Entry 4X62 (X-ray diffraction, 3.45 A resolution); this record covers chains A and I of the 23 polymer chains in the assembly.

== Chain A ==
Molecule: 16S rRNA
Source organism: Thermus thermophilus HB8
Sequence (1522 nucleotides; numbered 0 to 1544 plus 19 insertion-coded residues; 42 numbers in that range are skipped by the numbering (no residue carries them; nothing is unmodelled there); the number before each row is that of its first residue; a row labelled like 190A-190L holds insertion residues (190A, then the next letters in order); numbering starts at 0):
     0 UUUGUUGGAGAGUUUGAUCCUGGCUCAGGGUGAACGCUGGCGGCGUGCCU
    50 AAGACAUGCAAGUCGUGCGGG
    73 CCGCGGGGUUUU
    88 ACUCCG
    95 UGGUC
   101 AGCGGCGGACGGGUGAGUAACGCGUGGGU
  129A G
   130 ACCUACCCGGAAGAGGGGGACAACCCGGGGAAACUCGGGCUAAUCCCCCA
   180 UGUGGACCCGC
190A-190L CCCUUGGGGUGU
   191 GUCCAAAGGGCUUU
   216 GCCCGCUUCCGGAUGGGCCCGCGUCCCAUCAGCUAGUUGGUGGGGUAAUG
   266 GCCCACCAAGGCGACGACGGGUAGCCGGUCUGAGAGGAUGGCCGGCCACA
   316 GGGGCACUGAGACACGGGCCCCACUCCUACGGGAGGCAGCAGUUAGGAAU
   366 CUUCCGCAAUGGGCGCAAGCCUGACGGAGCGACGCCGCUUGGAGGAAGAA
   416 GCCCUUCGGGGUGUAAACUCCUGAA
   442 CCCGGGACGAAACCCCCGACGA
   474 GGGGACUGACGGUACCGGG
   494 GUAAUAGCGCCGGCCAACUCCGUGCCAGCAGCCGCGGUAAUACGGAGGGC
   544 GCGAGCGUUACCCGGAUUCACUGGGCGUAAAGGGCGUGUAGGCGGCCUGG
   594 GGCGUCCCAUGUGAAAGACCACGGCUCAACCGUGGGGGAGCGUGGGAUAC
   644 GCUCAGGCUAGACGGUGGGAGAGGGUGGUGGAAUUCCCGGAGUAGCGGUG
   694 AAAUGCGCAGAUACCGGGAGGAACGCCGAUGGCGAAGGCAGCCACCUGGU
   744 CCACCCGUGACGCUGAGGCGCGAAAGCGUGGGGAGCAAACCGGAUUAGAU
   794 ACCCGGGUAGUCCACGCCCUAAACGAUGCGCGCUAGGUCUCUGGGUCU
   848 CCUGGGGGCCGAAGCUAACGCGUUAAGCGCGCCGCCUGGGGAGUACGGCC
   898 GCAAGGCUGAAACUCAAAGGAAUUGACGGGGGCCCGCACAAGCGGUGGAG
   948 CAUGUGGUUUAAUUCGAAGXAACGCGAAGAACCUUACCAGGCCUUGACAU
   998 GCUAGG
 1003A G
  1004 AACCCGGGUGAAAGCCUGGGGUGCCCC
1030A-1030D GCGA
  1031 GGGGAGCCCUAGCACAGGUGCUGCAUGGCCGUCGUCAGCUCGUGCCGUGA
  1081 GGUGUUGGGUUAAGUCCCGCAACGAGCGCAACCCCCGCCGUUAGUUGCCA
  1131 GCGGUUCGGCCGGGCACUCUAACGGGACUGCCCGCGAAA
  1171 GCGGGAGGAAGGAGGGGACGACGUCUGGUCAGCAUGGCCCUUACGGCCUG
  1221 GGCGACACACGUGCUACAAUGCCCACUACAAAGCGAUGCCACCCGGCAAC
  1271 GGGGAGCUAAUCGCAAAAAGGUGGGCCCAGUUCGGAUUGGGGUCUGCAAC
  1321 CCGACCCCAUGAAGCCGGAAUCGCUAGUAAUCGCGGAUCAG
 1361A C
  1362 CAUGCCGCGGUGAAUACGUUCCCGGGCCUUGUACACACXGCCXGUXACGC
  1412 CAUGGGAGCGGGCUCUACCCGAAGUCGCCGGG
  1446 AGCCUACGGG
  1459 CAGGCGCCGAGGGUAGGGCCCGUGACUGGGGCGAAGUCGUAACAAGGUAG
  1509 CUGUACCGGAAGGUGCGGCUGGAUCCACUCCUUUCU
Unresolved in the structure: 0-4, 1534-1538
Sequence notes: conflict C1534 (A132811 in 55771382), A1535 (C132812 in 55771382)
Modified residues: PSU (pseudouridine-5'-monophosphate) at position 516, 7MG (7N-methyl-8-hydroguanosine-5'-monophosphate) at position 527, M2G (N2-dimethylguanosine-5'-monophosphate) at position 966, 5MC (5-methylcytidine-5'-monophosphate) at position 967, 2MG (2N-methylguanosine-5'-monophosphate) at position 1207, 5MC (5-methylcytidine-5'-monophosphate) at position 1400, 4OC (4n,o2'-methylcytidine-5'-monophosphate) at position 1402, 5MC (5-methylcytidine-5'-monophosphate) at position 1404, 5MC (5-methylcytidine-5'-monophosphate) at position 1407, UR3 (3-methyluridine-5'-monophoshate) at position 1498, MA6 (6N-dimethyladenosine-5'-monophoshate) at position 1518, MA6 (6N-dimethyladenosine-5'-monophoshate) at position 1519, PSU (pseudouridine-5'-monophosphate) at position 1540, PSU (pseudouridine-5'-monophosphate) at position 1541
Bound ions: Mg2+ site 1 near U5 (its only coordinating residue here); K+ site 1 near U14 (its only coordinating residue here); Mg2+ site 2: G15, U920; Mg2+ site 3 near G21 (its only coordinating residue here); Mg2+ site 4 near G28 (its only coordinating residue here); Mg2+ site 5 near U37 (its only coordinating residue here); Mg2+ site 6 near C48 (its only coordinating residue here); Mg2+ site 7 near A53 (its only coordinating residue here); Mg2+ site 8: G61, U62; Mg2+ site 9: G70, U98; Mg2+ site 10: U83, C1543; Mg2+ site 11 near G107 (its only coordinating residue here); 94 more Mg2+ sites not listed; 13 more K+ sites not listed
Ligand contacts:
  - paromomycin (PAR), molecule 1: G31, C47, C48, A50, A51, G52, A53, G113, U114, G115, A353, C355, A356, U358, U359, A360, G361, U365, C366
  - paromomycin (PAR), molecule 2: G567, G568, C569, G575, G821, C822, C862, U863, G874, C875
  - paromomycin (PAR), molecule 3: G610, A611, C613, A614, A622, C623, C624, G625, U626
  - paromomycin (PAR), molecule 4: G661, G662, A663, G664, A665, G666, G667, U740, G741, G742, U743
  - paromomycin (PAR), molecule 5: U669, G670, G671, U672, G673, G714, A715, A716, C717, G734, C735, C805, C806
  - paromomycin (PAR), molecule 6: 5MC_1404, G1405, U1406, 5MC_1407, A1408, C1409, G1489, C1490, G1491, A1492, A1493, G1494, U1495, C1496

== Chain I ==
Name: 30S ribosomal protein S9
Source organism: Thermus thermophilus (strain HB8 / ATCC 27634 / DSM 579)
Reference sequence: P80374 (RS9_THET8); residue numbers follow UniProt; this construct covers 2-128
Amino-acid sequence (127 residues; each row starts with the number of its first residue):
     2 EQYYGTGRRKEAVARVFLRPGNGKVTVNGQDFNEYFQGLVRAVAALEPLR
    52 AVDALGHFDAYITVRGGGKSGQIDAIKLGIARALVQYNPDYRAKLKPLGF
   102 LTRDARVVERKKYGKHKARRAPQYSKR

== Interface between chain A and chain I ==
Pairs across the interface (108; chain A residue first):
  G941(A) with Arg121(I), base contact
  G942(A) with Gln124(I), base contact
  U943(A) with Gln124(I), hydrogen bond to the sugar
  M2G_966(A) with Lys127(I), sugar contact
  C970(A) with Ser126(I), hydrogen bond to the base
  C1116(A) with Val108(I), sugar contact
  G1117(A) with Arg104(I), hydrogen bond to the phosphate; Ala106(I), sugar contact
  C1118(A) with Arg9(I), salt bridge to the phosphate; Arg83(I), hydrogen bond to the phosphate; Arg104(I), salt bridge to the phosphate
  C1119(A) with Arg9(I), salt bridge to the phosphate; Arg83(I), salt bridge to the phosphate
  G1127(A) with Arg16(I), hydrogen bond to the sugar
  C1128(A) with Arg16(I), hydrogen bond to the sugar; Tyr62(I), phosphate contact; Arg66(I), salt bridge to the phosphate
  C1129(A) with Tyr62(I), hydrogen bond to the phosphate
  A1130(A) with Gln3(I), hydrogen bond to the sugar; Arg20(I), salt bridge to the phosphate
  G1131(A) with Gln3(I), hydrogen bond to the phosphate; Arg20(I), phosphate contact
  C1147(A) with Tyr5(I), hydrogen bond to the sugar; Arg16(I), hydrogen bond to the base
  U1148(A) with Tyr5(I), sugar contact; Thr7(I), hydrogen bond to the phosphate; Val14(I), sugar contact
  C1149(A) with Arg9(I), salt bridge to the phosphate; Val14(I), phosphate contact
  G1177(A) with Lys97(I), salt bridge to the phosphate
  G1178(A) with Arg93(I), salt bridge to the phosphate; Lys97(I), salt bridge to the phosphate
  A1179(A) with Arg93(I), salt bridge to the phosphate; Leu102(I), sugar contact; Arg104(I), sugar contact
  A1180(A) with Thr103(I), hydrogen bond to the phosphate
  G1186(A) with Glu110(I), phosphate contact; Lys113(I), hydrogen bond to the phosphate
  G1187(A) with Arg111(I), hydrogen bond to the sugar; Lys113(I), salt bridge to the phosphate
  A1188(A) with Tyr114(I), hydrogen bond to the phosphate
  G1231(A) with Ser126(I), sugar contact
  U1232(A) with Gln124(I), hydrogen bond to the phosphate; Tyr125(I), phosphate contact; Ser126(I), phosphate contact
  G1233(A) with His117(I), salt bridge to the phosphate; Pro123(I), phosphate contact; Gln124(I), hydrogen bond to the phosphate
  A1248(A) with Tyr36(I), sugar contact; Lys70(I), hydrogen bond to the sugar
  C1249(A) with Tyr36(I), hydrogen bond to the sugar; Gly67(I), sugar contact; Gly68(I), hydrogen bond to the sugar; Gly69(I), base contact; Lys70(I), base contact; Gln73(I), hydrogen bond to the sugar
  A1250(A) with Gly67(I), sugar contact; Gly68(I), sugar contact
  A1251(A) with Glu12(I), sugar contact
  G1290(A) with Leu40(I), sugar contact
  G1291(A) with Gln38(I), sugar contact; Gly39(I), sugar contact
  C1342(A) with Gln124(I), sugar contact; Tyr125(I), sugar contact
  G1343(A) with Arg121(I), hydrogen bond to the sugar; Ala122(I), hydrogen bond to the sugar; Tyr125(I), phosphate contact
  C1344(A) with Arg120(I), sugar contact
  U1345(A) with Arg120(I), salt bridge to the phosphate
  A1346(A) with Arg120(I), salt bridge to the phosphate
  G1347(A) with Arg10(I), hydrogen bond to the base; Arg107(I), hydrogen bond to the base; Val108(I), sugar contact; Val109(I), phosphate contact; Glu110(I), hydrogen bond to the phosphate
  U1348(A) with Glu110(I), hydrogen bond to the phosphate; Arg120(I), phosphate contact
  A1349(A) with Lys118(I), salt bridge to the phosphate; Arg120(I), hydrogen bond to the phosphate; Arg121(I), hydrogen bond to the phosphate
  A1350(A) with Lys118(I), phosphate contact; Arg121(I), salt bridge to the phosphate
  U1351(A) with Lys118(I), base contact
  C1366(A) with His117(I), salt bridge to the phosphate
  C1367(A) with Lys112(I), salt bridge to the phosphate; Tyr114(I), phosphate contact; Gly115(I), hydrogen bond to the phosphate; Lys116(I), phosphate contact
  G1368(A) with Arg111(I), salt bridge to the phosphate; Lys112(I), salt bridge to the phosphate; Lys113(I), phosphate contact; Tyr114(I), hydrogen bond to the phosphate
  C1369(A) with Arg111(I), phosphate contact; Lys112(I), hydrogen bond to the phosphate
  G1370(A) with Glu12(I), sugar contact; Val109(I), phosphate contact
  G1371(A) with Lys11(I), phosphate contact; Gly68(I), phosphate contact; Gly69(I), hydrogen bond to the phosphate; Val109(I), phosphate contact
  U1372(A) with Lys11(I), salt bridge to the phosphate; Gly69(I), phosphate contact; Lys70(I), phosphate contact; Ser71(I), hydrogen bond to the phosphate; Gly72(I), hydrogen bond to the phosphate
  G1373(A) with Lys11(I), hydrogen bond to the base; Arg42(I), salt bridge to the phosphate; Ser71(I), hydrogen bond to the phosphate
Also at the interface, not in a pair above, chain A (54 interface residues in all): A1146, A1176, C1189
Also at the interface, not in a pair above, chain I (54 interface residues in all): Glu2, Phe18, Ala119

== In short ==
Chain A and chain I each contribute 54 residues to their interface, with 38 hydrogen bonds and 23 salt
bridges. Polar pairs include C970(A)-Ser126(I), C1147(A)-Arg16(I) and G1347(A)-Arg10(I). Bound to chain A: 6
copies of paromomycin. G15(A) and U920(A) form the Mg2+ site 2.
Here chain A is 16S rRNA (Thermus thermophilus HB8) and chain I is 30S ribosomal protein S9 (Thermus
thermophilus (strain HB8 / ATCC 27634 / DSM 579)). Entry 4X62 (Crystal Structure of 30S ribosomal subunit from
Thermus thermophilus) was determined by X-ray diffraction, deposited together with 4X64, 4X65 and 4X66.
